PDB entry 6BXW | X-ray diffraction, 1.65 A resolution | chain A

== Chain A ==
Protein: Mitochondrial association factor 1
From: Toxoplasma gondii
UniProtKB: A0A140H546 (A0A140H546_TOXGO); numbering as in UniProt (aligned over 173-443)
Amino-acid sequence (278 residues; each row starts with the number of its first residue):
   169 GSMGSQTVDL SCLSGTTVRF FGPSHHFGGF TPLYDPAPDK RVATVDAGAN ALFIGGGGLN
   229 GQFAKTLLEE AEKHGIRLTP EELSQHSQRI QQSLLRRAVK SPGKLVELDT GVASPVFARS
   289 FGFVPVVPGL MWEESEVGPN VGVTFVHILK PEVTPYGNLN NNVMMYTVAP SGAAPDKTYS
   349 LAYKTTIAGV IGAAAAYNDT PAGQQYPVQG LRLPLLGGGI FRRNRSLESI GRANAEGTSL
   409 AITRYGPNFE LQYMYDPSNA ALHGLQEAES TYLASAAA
Not modelled in the structure: 169-172, 276-281, 446
Construct notes: expression tag (169-172, 444-446)
Ligand contacts: adenosine-5-diphosphoribose (APR): Phe198, Thr199, Ala215, Gly216, Ala217, Phe221, Gly223, Gly224, Gly225, Gly226, Leu227, Asn228, Gly229, Gln230, Ala337, Pro382, Leu383, Gly385, Gly386, Gly387, Ile388, Phe389
From the paper describing this entry:
  - binding site for adenosine-5-diphosphoribose: Phe198, Leu227, Ile388, Phe389
  - mutagenesis - L441K: unchanged growth

== Overview ==
Bound to chain A: adenosine-5-diphosphoribose. From the paper: a binding site for adenosine-5-diphosphoribose
at Phe198, Leu227 and Ile388 among others; L441K leaves growth unchanged.
Chain A is Mitochondrial association factor 1 (Toxoplasma gondii); the structure, Crystal structure of
Toxoplasma gondii Mitochondrial Association Factor 1 B (MAF1B) in complex with ADPribose, was determined by
X-ray diffraction (same publication as 6BXR, 6BXS and 6BXT).
